7U94 - chains a and 3 of the 60 polymer chains in the assembly; structure by electron microscopy, 3.25 A resolution.

[Chain a (and 3)]
Molecule: Capsid protein
Organism: Snake adeno-associated virus
Notes: chain 3 of this document is another copy of the same molecule, construct and numbering; everything in this record applies to it too
Reference sequence: Q6V7U2 (Q6V7U2_9VIRU); numbering as in UniProt (aligned over 206-726)
Chain sequence (521 residues; row label = number of the first residue in the row):
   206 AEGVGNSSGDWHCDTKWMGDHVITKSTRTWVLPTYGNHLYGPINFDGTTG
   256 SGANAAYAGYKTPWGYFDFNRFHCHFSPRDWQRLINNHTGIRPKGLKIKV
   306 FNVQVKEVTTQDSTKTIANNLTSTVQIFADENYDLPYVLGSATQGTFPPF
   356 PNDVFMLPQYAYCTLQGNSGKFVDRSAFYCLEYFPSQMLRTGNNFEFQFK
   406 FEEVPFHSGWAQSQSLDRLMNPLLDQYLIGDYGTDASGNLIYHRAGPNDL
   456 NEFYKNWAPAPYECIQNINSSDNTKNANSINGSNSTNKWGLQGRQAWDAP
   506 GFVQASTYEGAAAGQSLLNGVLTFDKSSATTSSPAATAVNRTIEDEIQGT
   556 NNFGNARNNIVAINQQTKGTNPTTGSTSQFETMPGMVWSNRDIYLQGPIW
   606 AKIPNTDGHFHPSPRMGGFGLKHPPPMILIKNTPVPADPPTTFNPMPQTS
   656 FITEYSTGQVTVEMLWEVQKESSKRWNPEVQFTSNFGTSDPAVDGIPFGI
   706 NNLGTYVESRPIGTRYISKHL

[How chain a and chain 3 interact]
Pairs across the interface (49; chain a residue first):
  S282(a) with W681(3)
  P283(a) with W681(3); P683(3)
  R284(a) with R680(3); W681(3), hydrogen bond (backbone-backbone); E684(3), salt bridge
  Q287(a) with P683(3); E684(3), hydrogen bond (side chain-backbone); Q686(3), hydrogen bond
  R288(a) with K675(3)
  N291(a) with Q686(3)
  N292(a) with N292(3), hydrogen bond
  P356(a) with W681(3)
  K675(a) with R288(3)
  R680(a) with R284(3)
  W681(a) with S282(3); P283(3); R284(3), hydrogen bond (backbone-backbone); P356(3); F703(3), hydrogen bond (side chain-backbone); Y711(3), hydrogen bond
  N682(a) with I701(3); P702(3)
  P683(a) with P283(3); Q287(3); S689(3); F703(3)
  E684(a) with R284(3), salt bridge; Q287(3), hydrogen bond (backbone-side chain); S689(3)
  V685(a) with T688(3); S689(3)
  Q686(a) with Q287(3), hydrogen bond; N291(3); Q686(3); F687(3); T688(3), hydrogen bond (backbone-side chain)
  F687(a) with Q686(3)
  T688(a) with V685(3); Q686(3), hydrogen bond (side chain-backbone); T688(3)
  S689(a) with P683(3); E684(3); V685(3)
  I701(a) with N682(3)
  P702(a) with N682(3)
  F703(a) with W681(3), hydrogen bond (backbone-side chain); P683(3)
  Y711(a) with W681(3), hydrogen bond
Other interface residues (no listed pair), chain a (26 interface residues in all): P354, F355, E676
Other interface residues (no listed pair), chain 3 (26 interface residues in all): P354, F355, E676

[Summary]
The chain a/chain 3 interface involves 26 residues from each chain, with 13 hydrogen bonds and 2 salt bridges.
Among the polar pairs are R284(a)-E684(3), Q287(a)-E684(3) and Q287(a)-Q686(3).
Chain a and chain 3 are both Capsid protein (Snake adeno-associated virus); the structure, SAAV pH 7.4 capsid
structure, was determined by electron microscopy, deposited together with 7U95, 7U96 and 7U97.
